PDB entry 1NPZ | X-ray diffraction, 2.00 A resolution | chain A

[Chain A]
Protein: Cathepsin S
From: Homo sapiens
Notes: EC 3.4.22.27
UniProt: P25774 (CATS_HUMAN); residues 1-217 here correspond to UniProt positions 115-331 (UniProt number = residue number + 114)
Amino-acid sequence (217 residues; row label = number of the first residue in the row):
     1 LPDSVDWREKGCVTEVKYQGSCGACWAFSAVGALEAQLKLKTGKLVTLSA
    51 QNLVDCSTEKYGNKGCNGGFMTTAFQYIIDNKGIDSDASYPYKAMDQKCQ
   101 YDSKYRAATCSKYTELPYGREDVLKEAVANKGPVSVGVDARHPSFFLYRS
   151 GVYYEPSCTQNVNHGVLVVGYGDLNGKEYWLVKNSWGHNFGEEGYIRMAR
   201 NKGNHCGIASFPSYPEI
UniProt features mapped onto this chain:
  - active site: Cys25, His164, Asn184
Cystine bridges: Cys22-Cys66, Cys56-Cys99, Cys158-Cys206
Covalently attached groups: K11017, bound form (C1P) linked to Cys25
Small-molecule neighbours: K11017, bound form (C1P; N~2~-(morpholin-4-ylcarbonyl)-N-[(3S)-1-phenyl-5-(phenylsulfonyl)pentan-3-yl]-L-leucinamide): Gln19, Gly23, Trp26, Gly62, Lys64, Cys66, Asn67, Gly68, Gly69, Phe70, Met71, Gly137, Ala140, Arg141, Val162, Asn163, His164, Gly165, Trp186, Phe211

[In short]
Covalently linked K11017, bound form: at Cys25. From UniProt: 3 active-site residues.
Chain A is Cathepsin S (Homo sapiens); the structure, Crystal structures of Cathepsin S inhibitor complexes,
was determined by X-ray diffraction, deposited together with 1NQC.
